2GCP - chain A; structure by X-ray diffraction, 2.15 A resolution.

# Chain A
Protein: Rho-related GTP-binding protein RhoC
Organism: Homo sapiens
UniProt: P08134 (RHOC_HUMAN); residues 1-181 here = UniProt positions 1-181
Amino-acid sequence (201 residues; each row starts with the number of its first residue; numbers below 1 keep their minus sign (Met-19 is residue -19)):
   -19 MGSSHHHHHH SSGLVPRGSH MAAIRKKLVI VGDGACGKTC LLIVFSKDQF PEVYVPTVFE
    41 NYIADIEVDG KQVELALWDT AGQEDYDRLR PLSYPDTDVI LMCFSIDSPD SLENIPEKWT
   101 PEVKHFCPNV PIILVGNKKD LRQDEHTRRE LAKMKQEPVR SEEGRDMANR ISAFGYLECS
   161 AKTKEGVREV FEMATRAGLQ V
Disordered / not traced: -19 to 3
Differences from the reference sequence: expression tag (-19 to 0)
Swiss-Prot annotation at these positions:
  - motif: Tyr34 to Tyr42 (Effector region)
  - binding site (GTP): Gly12 to Thr19, Asp59 to Gln63, Asn117 to Asp120
  - modified residue: Asn41 (ADP-ribosylasparagine)
  - glycosylation: Tyr34 (O-linked (GlcNAc) tyrosine), Thr37 (Microbial infection: O-linked (Glc) threonine)
Bound ions: Mg2+ site 1: Thr19, Thr37 (together with GTP-gamma-S); Mg2+ site 2 near His105 (its only coordinating residue here)
Small-molecule neighbours: GTP-gamma-S (GSP; 5'-guanosine-diphosphate-monothiophosphate): Asp13, Gly14, Ala15, Cys16, Gly17, Lys18, Thr19, Cys20, Phe30, Tyr34, Val35, Pro36, Thr37, Thr60, Ala61, Gly62, Gln63, Lys118, Asp120, Leu121, Ser160, Ala161, Lys162

# In short
Ligands of chain A: GTP-gamma-S. Thr19 and Thr37 coordinate Mg2+ site 1. Curated annotation (UniProt) lists 17
GTP-binding residues.
Chain A is Rho-related GTP-binding protein RhoC (Homo sapiens); the structure, Crystal structure of the human
RhoC-GSP complex, was determined by X-ray diffraction together with 2GCN and 2GCO from the same study.
